Entry 8JYY (X-ray diffraction, 2.65 A resolution); this record covers chains G and I of the 10 polymer chains in the assembly.

Chain G (and I):
Molecule: Rcd-1-2
Organism: Neurospora crassa
Notes: chain I of this document is another copy of the same molecule, construct and numbering; everything in this record applies to it too
Sequence (216 residues; row label = number of the first residue in the row; numbers below 1 keep their minus sign (Ser-3 is residue -3)):
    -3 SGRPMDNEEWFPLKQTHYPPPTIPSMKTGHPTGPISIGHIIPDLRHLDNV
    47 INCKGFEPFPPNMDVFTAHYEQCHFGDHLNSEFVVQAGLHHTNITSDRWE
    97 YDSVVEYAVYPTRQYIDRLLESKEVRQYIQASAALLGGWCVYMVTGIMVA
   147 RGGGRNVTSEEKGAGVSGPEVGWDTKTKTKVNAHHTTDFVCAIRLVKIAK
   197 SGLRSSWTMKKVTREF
Unresolved in the structure: 90-92, 156-173, 211-212 (chain I: -3 to 1, 72-73, 83-97, 149-182, 211-212)

Chain G / chain I interface:
Contacting residue pairs (16):
  Gln126(G) - Asn58(I)
  Gln126(G) - Phe62(I)
  Ala127(G) - Phe62(I)
  Ala129(G) - Tyr106(I)
  Ala130(G) - Phe62(I)  hydrophobic
  Ala130(G) - Ala104(I)
  Ala130(G) - Val105(I)
  Ala130(G) - Arg190(I)  hydrogen bond (backbone-side chain)
  Leu131(G) - Asp2(I)
  Leu131(G) - Phe62(I)  hydrophobic
  Leu131(G) - Glu102(I)
  Leu131(G) - Arg190(I)
  Lys196(G) - Tyr106(I)
  Leu199(G) - Tyr106(I)
  Leu199(G) - Pro107(I)
  Leu199(G) - Met205(I)  hydrophobic
Interface residues without a listed pair, chain G (8 interface residues in all): Gly133
Interface residues without a listed pair, chain I (12 interface residues in all): Thr63, Ala64

Overview:
The interface between chain G and chain I involves 8 residues on one side and 12 on the other, with 1 hydrogen
bond. Its one hydrogen-bonded contact is Ala130(G)-Arg190(I).
Both chains are Rcd-1-2 (Neurospora crassa). Entry 8JYY (Crystal structure of the gasdermin-like protein
RCD-1-2 from Neurospora crassa) was determined by X-ray diffraction, deposited together with 8JYX, 8JYV and
8JYZ.
